7C9V - chains A and B of the 6 polymer chains in the assembly; structure by electron microscopy, 3.30 A resolution.

== Chain A ==
Name: VP1
Source organism: Echovirus E30
Sequence (292 residues; numbered 1 to 292; the number before each row is that of its first residue):
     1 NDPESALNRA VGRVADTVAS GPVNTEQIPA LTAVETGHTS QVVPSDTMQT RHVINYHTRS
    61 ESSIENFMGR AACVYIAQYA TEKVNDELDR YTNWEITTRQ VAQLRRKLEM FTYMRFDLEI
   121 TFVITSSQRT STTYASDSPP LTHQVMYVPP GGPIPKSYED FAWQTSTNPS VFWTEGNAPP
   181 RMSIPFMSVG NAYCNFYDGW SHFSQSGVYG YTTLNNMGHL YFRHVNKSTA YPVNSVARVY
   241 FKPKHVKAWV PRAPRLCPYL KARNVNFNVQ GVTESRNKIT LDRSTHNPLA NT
Unresolved in the structure: 1-8, 285-292
What the authors report for this chain:
  - conformationally variable residues (side-chain flip): Y147, N215, M217

== Chain B ==
Name: VP2
Source organism: Echovirus E30
Sequence (261 residues; each row starts with the number of its first residue):
     1 SPTVEECGYS DRVRSITLGN STITTQECAN VVVGYGVWPT YLSDHEATAV DQPTQPDVAT
    61 CRFYTLESVK WESSSAGWWW KFPEALSDMG LFGQNMQYHY LGRTGYTIHV QCNASKFHQG
   121 CLLVVCVPEA EMGAATTDHA FNHTKLSNIG QAMEFSAKKS TDQTGPQTAV HNAGMGVAVG
   181 NLTIFPHQWI NLRTNNSATI VMPYINSVPM DNMYRHYNFT LMVIPFAKLE HSPQASTYVP
   241 ITVTVAPMCA EYNGLRLAGH Q
Unresolved in the structure: 1-10

== How chain A and chain B interact ==
Residue-residue contacts (95):
  V34(A) with W189(B)
  E35(A) with A29(B); Q188(B); W189(B), hydrogen bond (backbone-backbone); N191(B), hydrogen bond; T194(B), hydrogen bond; N195(B)
  T36(A) with A29(B); Q188(B)
  G37(A) with H187(B)
  T112(A) with E129(B)
  Y113(A) with E129(B), hydrogen bond; I205(B); N206(B); S207(B)
  N191(A) with S207(B); P209(B)
  A192(A) with S207(B)
  C194(A) with S207(B), hydrogen bond
  F196(A) with E129(B); E131(B)
  Y197(A) with E131(B), hydrogen bond (backbone-side chain); R215(B); H216(B)
  D198(A) with K81(B), salt bridge; E129(B); A130(B); E131(B); H216(B); Y217(B), hydrogen bond (backbone-backbone); T220(B)
  G199(A) with R215(B); H216(B)
  W200(A) with F141(B); H143(B); R215(B), hydrogen bond (backbone-backbone); Y217(B), hydrogen bond
  S201(A) with R215(B), hydrogen bond (backbone-side chain)
  H202(A) with R215(B)
  F203(A) with Y100(B), hydrophobic; N212(B); R215(B); H260(B); Q261(B)
  Q205(A) with E84(B); H143(B), hydrogen bond; Y214(B), hydrogen bond (side chain-backbone); Y217(B)
  Y209(A) with E131(B); M132(B), hydrogen bond (side chain-backbone); F141(B), hydrophobic; L146(B), hydrophobic
  G210(A) with E131(B)
  Y211(A) with E131(B)
  V250(A) with Y35(B); I205(B), hydrophobic
  P251(A) with I184(B); F185(B)
  R252(A) with P128(B), hydrogen bond (side chain-backbone); E129(B), hydrogen bond (side chain-backbone); M175(B); I184(B); F185(B)
  A253(A) with V177(B); N181(B); I184(B); F185(B)
  P254(A) with V177(B)
  R255(A) with G176(B)
  L256(A) with N172(B); G176(B), hydrogen bond (backbone-backbone); A178(B)
  C257(A) with N172(B); G176(B), hydrogen bond (backbone-backbone)
  L260(A) with T137(B)
  K261(A) with T137(B); D138(B)
  V265(A) with E131(B); M132(B); G133(B)
  N266(A) with G133(B); A134(B), hydrogen bond (side chain-backbone); T137(B)
  F267(A) with G133(B); Q167(B); G174(B); M175(B); G176(B)
  V269(A) with K159(B); Q167(B); A169(B), hydrophobic; N172(B)
  Q270(A) with H171(B), hydrogen bond (backbone-side chain); N172(B), hydrogen bond (backbone-side chain)
  V272(A) with H171(B)
Other interface residues (no listed pair), chain A (39 interface residues in all): S204, N268
Other interface residues (no listed pair), chain B (53 interface residues in all): N30, V32, V127, N142, V208

== Overview ==
The interface between chain A and chain B involves 39 residues on one side and 53 on the other; the contacts
include 20 hydrogen bonds and 1 salt bridge. Polar contacts include D198(A)-K81(B), E35(A)-N191(B) and
E35(A)-T194(B). The paper reports conformational variability at Y147(A), N215(A) and M217(A).
Here chain A is VP1 and chain B is VP2, both from Echovirus E30. Entry 7C9V (E30 F-particle in complex with
FcRn) was determined by electron microscopy (same publication as 7C9S, 7C9T, 7C9U, 7C9W, 7C9X, 7C9Y and 7C9Z).
